4NDR - chains B and A; structure by X-ray diffraction, 2.00 A resolution.

[Chain B]
Protein: Molybdenum storage protein subunit beta
Source organism: Azotobacter vinelandii
UniProt: P84253 (MOSB_AZOVD); numbering as in UniProt (aligned over 1-270)
Sequence (270 residues; each row starts with the number of its first residue):
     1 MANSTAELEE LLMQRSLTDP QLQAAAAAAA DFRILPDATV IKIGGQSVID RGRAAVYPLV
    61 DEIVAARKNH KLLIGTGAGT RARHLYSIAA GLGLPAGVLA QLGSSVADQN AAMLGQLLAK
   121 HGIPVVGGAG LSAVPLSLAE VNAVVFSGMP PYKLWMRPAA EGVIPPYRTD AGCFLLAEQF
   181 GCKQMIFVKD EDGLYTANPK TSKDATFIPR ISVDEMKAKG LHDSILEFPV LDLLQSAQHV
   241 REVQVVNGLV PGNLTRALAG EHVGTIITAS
Not modelled in the structure: 1-2
Residues lining bound ligands:
  - 8M0 (bis(mu4-oxo)-tetrakis(mu3-oxo)-hexakis(mu2-oxo)-hexadecaoxo-octamolybdenum (VI)): V126, G127, G128, A129, G130, F146, S147, M149, P150, P151, L176, F180
  - ATP (adenosine-5'-triphosphate): K42, G44, G45, Q46, S47, G77, A78, G79, T169, D170, K189, D190, E191, G193, L194, Y195, A197, N198, P199, K200, S224, I225

[Chain A]
Protein: Molybdenum storage protein subunit alpha
Source organism: Azotobacter vinelandii
UniProt: P84308 (MOSA_AZOVD); numbering as in UniProt (aligned over 1-276)
Sequence (276 residues; numbered 1 to 276; the number before each row is that of its first residue):
     1 MTDTTNSIKH VISPLARQTL QDRDLTRPVA GKRPIRLLPW LQVVKIGGRV MDRGADAILP
    61 LVEELRKLLP EHRLLILTGA GVRARHVFSV GLDLGLPVGS LAPLAASEAG QNGHILAAML
   121 ASEGVSYVEH PTVADQLAIH LSATRAVVGS AFPPYHHHEF PGSRIPPHRA DTGAFLLADA
   181 FGAAGLTIVE NVDGIYTADP NGPDRGQARF LPETSATDLA KSEGPLPVDR ALLDVMATAR
   241 HIERVQVVNG LVPGRLTAAL RGEHVGTLIR TGVRPA
Not modelled in the structure: 1-31
Metal / ion sites: Mg2+: E190, P227 (together with ATP)
Residues lining bound ligands:
  - 8M0 (bis(mu4-oxo)-tetrakis(mu3-oxo)-hexakis(mu2-oxo)-hexadecaoxo-octamolybdenum (VI)), molecule 1: P103, A106, S107, G110, Q111, H114, Y127, E129, H130, P131, S150, F152, P153, P154, H156
  - 8M0, molecule 2: P154, Y155, H156, H157, H158
  - ATP (adenosine-5'-triphosphate): K45, I46, G47, G48, R49, V50, G79, A80, G81, R85, A170, D171, E190, N191, V192, G194, I195, Y196, A198, D199, P200, N201, P225, L226, P227
  - M10 ((mu3-oxo)-tris(mu2-oxo)-nonakisoxo-trimolybdenum (VI)): V128, T132, Q136, I139, H140

[How chain B and chain A interact]
Residue-residue contacts (88):
  T5(B) - D93(A)  hydrogen bond
  E9(B) - S89(A)
  L12(B) - R85(A)  hydrogen bond (backbone-side chain)
  L12(B) - S89(A)
  M13(B) - R49(A)  hydrogen bond (backbone-side chain)
  M13(B) - V82(A)  hydrophobic
  M13(B) - R85(A)
  M13(B) - H86(A)
  R15(B) - R49(A)
  R15(B) - R85(A)  hydrogen bond (backbone-side chain)
  S16(B) - R85(A)
  S16(B) - L226(A)  hydrogen bond (side chain-backbone)
  L17(B) - R85(A)
  L17(B) - F88(A)  hydrophobic
  L17(B) - I165(A)  hydrophobic
  L17(B) - R169(A)
  T18(B) - R169(A)
  T18(B) - P225(A)
  T18(B) - L226(A)  hydrogen bond (side chain-backbone)
  T18(B) - V228(A)
  T18(B) - D229(A)
  P20(B) - E223(A)
  P20(B) - P225(A)
  L22(B) - I165(A)  hydrophobic
  Q23(B) - S163(A)  hydrogen bond
  Q23(B) - I165(A)
  A26(B) - L92(A)  hydrophobic
  A26(B) - R164(A)
  A26(B) - I165(A)  hydrophobic
  A27(B) - R164(A)
  A29(B) - L92(A)
  A29(B) - R164(A)  hydrogen bond (backbone-side chain)
  A30(B) - G95(A)
  A30(B) - R164(A)  hydrogen bond (backbone-side chain)
  D31(B) - G95(A)
  F32(B) - L94(A)
  F32(B) - G95(A)  hydrogen bond (backbone-backbone)
  I34(B) - P97(A)  hydrophobic
  I34(B) - S100(A)
  L92(B) - I35(A)
  G93(B) - P34(A)
  G93(B) - I35(A)  hydrogen bond (backbone-backbone)
  L94(B) - L37(A)  hydrophobic
  P95(B) - P34(A)  hydrophobic
  P95(B) - A180(A)
  V98(B) - L37(A)  hydrophobic
  Q101(B) - D135(A)  hydrogen bond
  L131(B) - H157(A)
  P151(B) - P154(A)
  P151(B) - Y155(A)
  P151(B) - H158(A)
  Y152(B) - Y155(A)  hydrophobic
  Y152(B) - H158(A)  hydrogen bond (side chain-backbone)
  Y152(B) - F160(A)
  K153(B) - P131(A)
  L154(B) - A134(A)
  L154(B) - L177(A)  hydrophobic
  L154(B) - A180(A)
  L154(B) - F181(A)  hydrophobic
  W155(B) - H130(A)
  W155(B) - A134(A)  hydrophobic
  W155(B) - P153(A)
  W155(B) - P154(A)
  W155(B) - Y155(A)  hydrogen bond (backbone-side chain)
  W155(B) - G173(A)
  W155(B) - L176(A)
  W155(B) - L177(A)
  R157(B) - Y155(A)  hydrogen bond (backbone-side chain)
  R157(B) - L176(A)
  R157(B) - D234(A)  hydrogen bond (side chain-backbone)
  R157(B) - V235(A)
  R157(B) - T238(A)  hydrogen bond
  P158(B) - T238(A)
  Y167(B) - F160(A)
  G172(B) - H158(A)  hydrogen bond (backbone-side chain)
  L175(B) - H158(A)
  L175(B) - P161(A)
  E178(B) - P161(A)
  Q179(B) - P97(A)
  Q179(B) - G99(A)  hydrogen bond (side chain-backbone)
  Q179(B) - S100(A)  hydrogen bond
  Q179(B) - H157(A)
  F180(B) - H157(A)
  L233(B) - P161(A)
  S236(B) - P161(A)  hydrogen bond (side chain-backbone)
  S236(B) - G162(A)  hydrogen bond (backbone-backbone)
  A237(B) - P161(A)  hydrophobic
  Q238(B) - G162(A)
Other interface residues (no listed pair), chain B (52 interface residues in all): L8, D19, P150, M156, A159, A160, G162, V163, L176, H239
Other interface residues (no listed pair), chain A (54 interface residues in all): L96, V98, V133, H156, E159, P203, G224, R230, R240

[Summary]
52 residues of chain B face 54 of chain A across their interface; the contacts include 22 hydrogen bonds.
Polar pairs include T5(B)-D93(A), L12(B)-R85(A) and M13(B)-R49(A). One ATP molecule and 2 compound 8M0
molecules are bound between chain B and chain A.
Here chain B is Molybdenum storage protein subunit beta and chain A is Molybdenum storage protein subunit
alpha, both from Azotobacter vinelandii. Entry 4NDR (Crystal structure Molybdenum Storage Protein with fully
Mo-loaded cavity) was determined by X-ray diffraction, deposited together with 4NDO, 4NDP and 4NDQ.
